4DR7 - chains A and P of the 25 polymer chains in the assembly; structure by X-ray diffraction, 3.75 A resolution.

# Chain A
Molecule: 16S rRNA
From: Thermus thermophilus
Sequence (1522 nucleotides; numbered 0 to 1544 plus 19 insertion-coded residues; 42 numbers in that range are skipped by the numbering (no residue carries them; nothing is unmodelled there); the number before each row is that of its first residue; a row labelled like 190A-190L holds insertion residues (190A, then the next letters in order); numbering starts at 0):
     0 UUUGUUGGAG AGUUUGAUCC UGGCUCAGGG UGAACGCUGG CGGCGUGCCU AAGACAUGCA
    60 AGUCGUGCGG G
    73 CCGCGGGGUU UU
    88 ACUCCG
    95 UGGUC
   101 AGCGGCGGAC GGGUGAGUAA CGCGUGGGU
  129A G
   130 ACCUACCCGG AAGAGGGGGA CAACCCGGGG AAACUCGGGC UAAUCCCCCA UGUGGACCCG
   190 C
190A-190L CCCUUGGGGUGU
   191 GUCCAAAGGG CUUU
   216 GCCCGCUUCC GGAUGGGCCC GCGUCCCAUC AGCUAGUUGG UGGGGUAAUG GCCCACCAAG
   276 GCGACGACGG GUAGCCGGUC UGAGAGGAUG GCCGGCCACA GGGGCACUGA GACACGGGCC
   336 CCACUCCUAC GGGAGGCAGC AGUUAGGAAU CUUCCGCAAU GGGCGCAAGC CUGACGGAGC
   396 GACGCCGCUU GGAGGAAGAA GCCCUUCGGG GUGUAAACUC CUGAA
   442 CCCGGGACGA AACCCCCGAC GA
   474 GGGGACUGAC GGUACCGGG
   494 GUAAUAGCGC CGGCCAACUC CGUGCCAGCA GCCGCGGUAA UACGGAGGGC GCGAGCGUUA
   554 CCCGGAUUCA CUGGGCGUAA AGGGCGUGUA GGCGGCCUGG GGCGUCCCAU GUGAAAGACC
   614 ACGGCUCAAC CGUGGGGGAG CGUGGGAUAC GCUCAGGCUA GACGGUGGGA GAGGGUGGUG
   674 GAAUUCCCGG AGUAGCGGUG AAAUGCGCAG AUACCGGGAG GAACGCCGAU GGCGAAGGCA
   734 GCCACCUGGU CCACCCGUGA CGCUGAGGCG CGAAAGCGUG GGGAGCAAAC CGGAUUAGAU
   794 ACCCGGGUAG UCCACGCCCU AAACGAUGCG CGCUAGGUCU CUGGGUCU
   848 CCUGGGGGCC GAAGCUAACG CGUUAAGCGC GCCGCCUGGG GAGUACGGCC GCAAGGCUGA
   908 AACUCAAAGG AAUUGACGGG GGCCCGCACA AGCGGUGGAG CAUGUGGUUU AAUUCGAAGX
   968 AACGCGAAGA ACCUUACCAG GCCUUGACAU GCUAGG
 1003A G
  1004 AACCCGGGUG AAAGCCUGGG GUGCCCC
1030A-1030D GCGA
  1031 GGGGAGCCCU AGCACAGGUG CUGCAUGGCC GUCGUCAGCU CGUGCCGUGA GGUGUUGGGU
  1091 UAAGUCCCGC AACGAGCGCA ACCCCCGCCG UUAGUUGCCA GCGGUUCGGC CGGGCACUCU
  1151 AACGGGACUG CCCGCGAAA
  1171 GCGGGAGGAA GGAGGGGACG ACGUCUGGUC AGCAUGGCCC UUACGGCCUG GGCGACACAC
  1231 GUGCUACAAU GCCCACUACA AAGCGAUGCC ACCCGGCAAC GGGGAGCUAA UCGCAAAAAG
  1291 GUGGGCCCAG UUCGGAUUGG GGUCUGCAAC CCGACCCCAU GAAGCCGGAA UCGCUAGUAA
  1351 UCGCGGAUCA G
 1361A C
  1362 CAUGCCGCGG UGAAUACGUU CCCGGGCCUU GUACACACXG CCXGUXACGC CAUGGGAGCG
  1422 GGCUCUACCC GAAGUCGCCG GG
  1446 AGCCUACGGG
  1459 CAGGCGCCGA GGGUAGGGCC CGUGACUGGG GCGAAGUCGU AACAAGGUAG CUGUACCGGA
  1519 AGGUGCGGCU GGAUCCACUC CUUUCU
Disordered / not traced: 0-4, 1541-1544
Construct notes: conflict C1534 (A2157 in M26923.1), A1535 (C2158 in M26923.1)
Modified positions: PSU (pseudouridine-5'-monophosphate) at position 516, 7MG (7N-methyl-8-hydroguanosine-5'-monophosphate) at position 527, M2G (N2-dimethylguanosine-5'-monophosphate) at position 966, 5MC (5-methylcytidine-5'-monophosphate) at position 967, 2MG (2N-methylguanosine-5'-monophosphate) at position 1207, 5MC (5-methylcytidine-5'-monophosphate) at position 1400, 4OC (4n,o2'-methylcytidine-5'-monophosphate) at position 1402, 5MC (5-methylcytidine-5'-monophosphate) at position 1404, 5MC (5-methylcytidine-5'-monophosphate) at position 1407, UR3 (3-methyluridine-5'-monophoshate) at position 1498, MA6 (6N-dimethyladenosine-5'-monophoshate) at position 1518, MA6 (6N-dimethyladenosine-5'-monophoshate) at position 1519, PSU (pseudouridine-5'-monophosphate) at position 1540, PSU (pseudouridine-5'-monophosphate) at position 1541
Bound ions: Mg2+ site 1 near U5 (its only coordinating residue here); Mg2+ site 2: U12, G21; Mg2+ site 3 near G21 (its only coordinating residue here); Mg2+ site 4: C48, G115; Mg2+ site 5: A59, U387; Mg2+ site 6 near G61 (its only coordinating residue here); Mg2+ site 7 near U62 (its only coordinating residue here); Mg2+ site 8 near U65 (its only coordinating residue here); Mg2+ site 9: G107, G324, G326; Mg2+ site 10 near A109 (its only coordinating residue here); Mg2+ site 11 near G111 (its only coordinating residue here); Mg2+ site 12 near G113 (its only coordinating residue here); 102 more Mg2+ sites not listed
Ligand contacts: streptomycin (SRY): U12, U13, U14, C526, 7MG_527, C912, A913, A914, A915, C1490, G1491

# Chain P
Protein: 30S ribosomal protein S16
From: Thermus thermophilus
UniProtKB: Q5SJH3 (RS16_THET8); residue numbers follow UniProt; this construct covers 1-88
Amino-acid sequence (88 residues; numbered 1 to 88; the number before each row is that of its first residue):
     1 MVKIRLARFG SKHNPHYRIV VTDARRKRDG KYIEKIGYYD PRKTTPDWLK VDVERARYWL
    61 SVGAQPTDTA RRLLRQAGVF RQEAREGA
Disordered / not traced: 85-88

# Chain A / chain P interface
Residue-residue contacts (90):
  C43(A) with Ser-11(P), phosphate contact; Lys-12(P), salt bridge to the phosphate; His-13(P), phosphate contact
  G44(A) with Ser-11(P), phosphate contact; Lys-12(P), hydrogen bond to the phosphate
  C110(A) with Arg-25(P), hydrogen bond to the sugar
  G111(A) with Arg-25(P), phosphate contact
  A134(A) with Arg-25(P), base contact
  C135(A) with Met-1(P), base contact
  C136(A) with Met-1(P), sugar contact; Gly-63(P), hydrogen bond to the sugar; Gln-65(P), sugar contact
  C137(A) with Ser-61(P), hydrogen bond to the sugar; Gly-63(P), sugar contact
  G227(A) with Val-62(P), hydrogen bond to the base
  A228(A) with Val-2(P), sugar contact; Tyr-58(P), sugar contact; Trp-59(P), phosphate contact; Val-62(P), sugar contact
  U229(A) with Val-2(P), sugar contact; Asp-23(P), sugar contact; Ile-33(P), phosphate contact; Trp-59(P), phosphate contact
  G230(A) with Asp-23(P), sugar contact; Arg-25(P), sugar contact; Lys-31(P), salt bridge to the phosphate
  G309(A) with Gly-30(P), phosphate contact; Lys-31(P), phosphate contact
  G310(A) with Arg-26(P), phosphate contact; Lys-27(P), salt bridge to the phosphate; Gly-30(P), phosphate contact; Lys-31(P), phosphate contact
  C311(A) with Arg-26(P), salt bridge to the phosphate
  A374(A) with Tyr-17(P), hydrogen bond to the sugar
  U375(A) with Leu-6(P), hydrogen bond to the sugar; Tyr-17(P), sugar contact; Arg-28(P), hydrogen bond to the base; Thr-69(P), hydrogen bond to the phosphate
  G376(A) with Arg-5(P), hydrogen bond to the phosphate; Leu-6(P), hydrogen bond to the phosphate; Arg-28(P), sugar contact; Thr-67(P), hydrogen bond to the phosphate; Thr-69(P), hydrogen bond to the phosphate
  G377(A) with Lys-3(P), salt bridge to the phosphate; Arg-5(P), salt bridge to the phosphate; Ala-24(P), sugar contact
  C390(A) with Arg-28(P), hydrogen bond to the phosphate
  G391(A) with Arg-8(P), hydrogen bond to the phosphate; Arg-28(P), salt bridge to the phosphate
  G392(A) with Arg-8(P), salt bridge to the phosphate; Lys-12(P), phosphate contact; His-13(P), hydrogen bond to the phosphate
  A393(A) with Lys-12(P), salt bridge to the phosphate; His-13(P), salt bridge to the phosphate
  C449(A) with Arg-42(P), hydrogen bond to the base; Lys-43(P), phosphate contact
  G450(A) with Pro-41(P), sugar contact; Lys-43(P), salt bridge to the phosphate
  A452(A) with Tyr-39(P), phosphate contact; Lys-43(P), salt bridge to the phosphate; Arg-72(P), hydrogen bond to the base
  A453(A) with Asp-68(P), sugar contact; Arg-72(P), salt bridge to the phosphate
  G462(A) with Gln-82(P), hydrogen bond to the base
  A463(A) with Arg-75(P), salt bridge to the phosphate; Phe-80(P), sugar contact; Arg-81(P), phosphate contact; Gln-82(P), hydrogen bond to the sugar; Glu-83(P), sugar contact
  G474(A) with Arg-75(P), salt bridge to the phosphate; Arg-81(P), hydrogen bond to the phosphate; Glu-83(P), sugar contact
  A608(A) with Arg-18(P), hydrogen bond to the phosphate; Tyr-32(P), sugar contact
  A609(A) with Arg-18(P), salt bridge to the phosphate
  G617(A) with Asn-14(P), base contact; Thr-44(P), sugar contact
  C623(A) with Ser-11(P), hydrogen bond to the sugar
  C624(A) with Phe-9(P), phosphate contact; Gly-10(P), phosphate contact; Ser-11(P), sugar contact; Asn-14(P), hydrogen bond to the sugar; His-16(P), sugar contact
  G625(A) with Phe-9(P), phosphate contact; His-16(P), sugar contact
  U626(A) with Arg-18(P), salt bridge to the phosphate; Lys-35(P), salt bridge to the phosphate; Tyr-38(P), phosphate contact
  G627(A) with Lys-35(P), salt bridge to the phosphate; Lys-50(P), salt bridge to the phosphate
Also at the interface, not in a pair above, chain A (47 interface residues in all): G112, G231, G378, A451, C454, G475, C483, A607, C618
Also at the interface, not in a pair above, chain P (51 interface residues in all): Pro-15, Asp-29, Gln-76

# In short
The interface between chain A and chain P involves 47 residues on one side and 51 on the other, with 24
hydrogen bonds and 20 salt bridges. Polar pairs include G227(A)/Val-62(P), U375(A)/Arg-28(P) and
C449(A)/Arg-42(P). Bound to chain A: streptomycin.
Here chain A is 16S rRNA and chain P is 30S ribosomal protein S16, both from Thermus thermophilus. Entry 4DR7
(Crystal structure of the Thermus thermophilus (HB8) 30S ribosomal subunit with codon, crystallographically
disordered near-cognate transfer ...) was determined by X-ray diffraction, deposited together with 4DR1, 4DR2,
4DR3, 4DR4, 4DR5 and 4DR6.
